PDB entry 8E9H | electron microscopy, 2.70 A resolution | chains L and M of the 15 polymer chains in the assembly

== Chain L ==
Molecule: NADH-quinone oxidoreductase, L subunit
Organism: Mycolicibacterium smegmatis MC2 155
Notes: EC 1.6.99.5
UniProtKB: A0QU25 (A0QU25_MYCS2); residues 1-629 here = UniProt positions 1-629
Sequence (629 residues; numbered 1 to 629; the number before each row is that of its first residue):
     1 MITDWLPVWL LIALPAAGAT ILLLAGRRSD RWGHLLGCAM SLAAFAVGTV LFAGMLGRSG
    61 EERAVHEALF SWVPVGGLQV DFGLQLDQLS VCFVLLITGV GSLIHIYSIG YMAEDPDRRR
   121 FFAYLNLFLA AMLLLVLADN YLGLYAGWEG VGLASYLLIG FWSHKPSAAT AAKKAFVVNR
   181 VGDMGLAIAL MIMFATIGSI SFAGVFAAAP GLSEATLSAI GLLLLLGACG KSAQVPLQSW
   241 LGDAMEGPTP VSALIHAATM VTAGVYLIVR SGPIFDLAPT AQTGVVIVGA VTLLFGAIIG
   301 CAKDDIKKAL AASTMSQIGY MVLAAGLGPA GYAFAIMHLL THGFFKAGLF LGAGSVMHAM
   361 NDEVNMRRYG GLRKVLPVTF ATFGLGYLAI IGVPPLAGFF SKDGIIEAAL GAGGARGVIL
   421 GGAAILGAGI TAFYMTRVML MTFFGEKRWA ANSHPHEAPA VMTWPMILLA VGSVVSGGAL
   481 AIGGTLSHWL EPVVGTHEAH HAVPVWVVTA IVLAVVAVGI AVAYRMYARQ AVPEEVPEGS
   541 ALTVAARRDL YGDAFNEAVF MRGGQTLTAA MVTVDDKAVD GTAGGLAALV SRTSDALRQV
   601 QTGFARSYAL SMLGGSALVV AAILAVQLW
Not modelled in the structure: 1-4
Residues lining bound ligands: XP2 ((2R)-3-{[(R)-hydroxy({(1S,2R,3R,4R,5S,6S)-3,4,5-trihydroxy-2-(alpha-D-mannopyranosyloxy)-6-[(6-O-undecanoyl-beta-D-mannopyranosyl)oxy]cyclohexyl}oxy)phosphoryl]oxy}-2-(octanoyloxy)propyl undecanoate): Pro-166, Ser-167, Thr-170, Lys-173, Lys-174, Val-177, Val-178, Val-181, Met-184, Pro-236, Asp-553, Asn-556, Glu-557, Phe-560, Met-561, Gly-564, Gln-565, Thr-568

== Chain M ==
Molecule: NADH-quinone oxidoreductase, M subunit
Organism: Mycolicibacterium smegmatis MC2 155
Notes: EC 1.6.99.5
UniProtKB: A0QU24 (A0QU24_MYCS2); residues 1-529 here = UniProt positions 1-529
Sequence (529 residues; row label = number of the first residue in the row):
     1 MVSTFPWLTV LWAVPVVGAA VVILLPAAQQ VLAKWLALAV SVLTLAVTAV VAIGFDPAAA
    61 QYQFVESHRW IPSFGTGYIL GVDGIALALV VLTAVLVPLL IIAGWNDASR QTGLAGRSVQ
   121 AYLALTLAVE GMVLMSLVAL DILLFYVFFE AMLIPMYFLI GGFGGENRSR AAVKFLLYNL
   181 FGGLIMLAAV IGLYVVTAGS DAFAAGTFDF REIVAAVSSG EFAVNPAIMN FLFLGFMFAF
   241 AVKAPLWPFH RWLPDAAVEA TPASAVLMMA VMDKVGTFGM LRYCLQLFPD ASTYFRPVVI
   301 TLAAIGIVYG AVLAIGQTDV MRLIAYTSIS HFGFIILGIF VMTSQGQSGS TLYMINHGIS
   361 TAALFLIAGF LVSRRGSRLI DSYGGVQKVA PVLAGTFLVA GLATLSLPGL APFISEFLVL
   421 IGTFTRYPVV AVFAATALVL SAVYILWTYQ RMMTGPVRDG IGDGDRPVRD LVPRELVVVA
   481 PLLALLLVLG IYPKPALDVI NPAVEHTLTT IGQTDPEPTV PPTIAEGAR
Not modelled in the structure: 1-3, 521-529
Residues lining bound ligands: XP2 ((2R)-3-{[(R)-hydroxy({(1S,2R,3R,4R,5S,6S)-3,4,5-trihydroxy-2-(alpha-D-mannopyranosyloxy)-6-[(6-O-undecanoyl-beta-D-mannopyranosyl)oxy]cyclohexyl}oxy)phosphoryl]oxy}-2-(octanoyloxy)propyl undecanoate): Ile-315, Val-439, Leu-440, Val-443, Trp-447, Gln-450

== Chain L / chain M interface ==
Pairs across the interface (88; chain L residue first):
  Ser-71(L) / Tyr-492(M)
  Trp-72(L) / Ile-414(M)  hydrophobic
  Trp-72(L) / Gly-490(M)
  Trp-72(L) / Ile-491(M)  hydrogen bond (side chain-backbone)
  Trp-72(L) / Pro-493(M)
  Val-73(L) / Leu-418(M)  hydrophobic
  Pro-74(L) / Asn-501(M)  hydrogen bond (backbone-side chain)
  Val-75(L) / Ser-344(M)
  Val-75(L) / Gln-345(M)  hydrogen bond (backbone-side chain)
  Val-75(L) / Ser-348(M)
  Val-75(L) / Leu-418(M)  hydrophobic
  Val-75(L) / Leu-497(M)  hydrophobic
  Val-75(L) / Asn-501(M)
  Gly-76(L) / Ser-344(M)
  Gly-76(L) / Gln-345(M)
  Gly-77(L) / Gln-345(M)
  Leu-78(L) / Gln-345(M)
  Leu-78(L) / Leu-418(M)  hydrophobic
  Leu-142(L) / Phe-413(M)  hydrophobic
  Leu-142(L) / Phe-417(M)  hydrophobic
  Tyr-145(L) / Pro-408(M)
  Tyr-145(L) / Phe-413(M)  hydrophobic
  Ala-146(L) / Pro-408(M)  hydrophobic
  Glu-149(L) / Pro-408(M)
  Leu-153(L) / Leu-402(M)  hydrophobic
  Leu-153(L) / Leu-407(M)  hydrophobic
  Tyr-156(L) / Leu-446(M)
  Tyr-156(L) / Tyr-449(M)
  Leu-157(L) / Leu-398(M)  hydrophobic
  Ser-163(L) / Gln-387(M)
  Ser-163(L) / Thr-454(M)
  Ser-163(L) / Gly-455(M)  hydrogen bond (backbone-backbone)
  His-164(L) / Gly-455(M)
  His-164(L) / Pro-456(M)
  Pro-166(L) / Pro-456(M)
  Ala-169(L) / Gln-450(M)
  Ala-169(L) / Thr-454(M)
  Thr-170(L) / Gln-450(M)  hydrogen bond
  Lys-173(L) / Trp-447(M)
  Lys-173(L) / Gln-450(M)
  Phe-176(L) / Leu-405(M)  hydrophobic
  Phe-176(L) / Leu-407(M)  hydrophobic
  Phe-176(L) / Ala-442(M)  hydrophobic
  Phe-176(L) / Leu-446(M)  hydrophobic
  Arg-180(L) / Leu-405(M)  hydrogen bond (side chain-backbone)
  Arg-180(L) / Ser-406(M)
  Arg-180(L) / Leu-407(M)
  Arg-180(L) / Leu-438(M)  hydrogen bond (side chain-backbone)
  Arg-180(L) / Val-439(M)
  Arg-180(L) / Ser-441(M)
  Arg-180(L) / Ala-442(M)
  Val-181(L) / Val-439(M)  hydrophobic
  Met-184(L) / Ala-435(M)
  Met-184(L) / Thr-436(M)
  Met-184(L) / Val-439(M)  hydrophobic
  Ile-188(L) / Ala-435(M)  hydrophobic
  Met-191(L) / Leu-420(M)
  Met-191(L) / Ile-421(M)  hydrophobic
  Met-191(L) / Phe-424(M)  hydrophobic
  Met-191(L) / Ala-431(M)  hydrophobic
  Ile-192(L) / Phe-424(M)  hydrophobic
  Phe-194(L) / Gln-345(M)
  Phe-194(L) / Ile-421(M)  hydrophobic
  Ala-195(L) / Phe-424(M)  hydrophobic
  Ala-195(L) / Pro-518(M)
  Ala-195(L) / Thr-519(M)
  Thr-196(L) / Pro-518(M)
  Thr-196(L) / Thr-519(M)  hydrogen bond (backbone-backbone)
  Thr-196(L) / Val-520(M)  hydrogen bond (backbone-backbone)
  Ile-197(L) / Pro-518(M)
  Gly-198(L) / Pro-518(M)
  Thr-568(L) / Val-312(M)
  Thr-568(L) / Gly-316(M)
  Met-571(L) / Tyr-309(M)
  Met-571(L) / Val-312(M)  hydrophobic
  Met-571(L) / Leu-313(M)
  Val-572(L) / Leu-313(M)
  Val-574(L) / Tyr-309(M)
  Asp-575(L) / His-250(M)  salt bridge
  Asp-575(L) / Arg-251(M)  salt bridge
  Asp-575(L) / Tyr-309(M)  hydrogen bond
  Asp-575(L) / Leu-313(M)
  Asp-575(L) / Tyr-326(M)  hydrogen bond
  Val-579(L) / Pro-248(M)
  Val-579(L) / Tyr-309(M)
  Asp-580(L) / Lys-174(M)  salt bridge
  Asp-580(L) / Arg-251(M)
  Ala-583(L) / Tyr-178(M)
Interface residues without a listed pair, chain L (47 interface residues in all): Phe-70, Val-177, Ala-187, Leu-190, Leu-567, Asp-576
Interface residues without a listed pair, chain M (57 interface residues in all): Trp-247, Ile-315, Gln-317, Thr-425, Val-432, Val-443, Lys-494

== Overview ==
47 residues of chain L and 57 residues of chain M are in contact, with 11 hydrogen bonds and 3 salt bridges.
Polar contacts include Asp-575(L)/His-250(M), Asp-575(L)/Arg-251(M) and Asp-580(L)/Lys-174(M). Compound XP2 is
bound between chain L and chain M.
Here chain L is NADH-quinone oxidoreductase, L subunit and chain M is NADH-quinone oxidoreductase, M subunit,
both from Mycolicibacterium smegmatis MC2 155. Entry 8E9H (Mycobacterial respiratory complex I, fully-inserted
quinone) was determined by electron microscopy (same publication as 8E9G and 8E9I).
